7XFC - chains C and J of the 10 polymer chains in the assembly; structure by electron microscopy, 2.90 A resolution.

Chain C:
Name: Histone H2A type 1
From: Xenopus laevis
UniProt: P06897 (H2A1_XENLA); residues 0-129 here correspond to UniProt positions 1-130 (UniProt number = residue number + 1)
Chain sequence (130 residues; row label = number of the first residue in the row; numbering starts at 0):
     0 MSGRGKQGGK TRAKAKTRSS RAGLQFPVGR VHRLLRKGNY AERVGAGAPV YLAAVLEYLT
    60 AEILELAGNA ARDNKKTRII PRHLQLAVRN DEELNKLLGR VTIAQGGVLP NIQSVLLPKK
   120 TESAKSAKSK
Disordered / not traced: 0-9, 119-129
Sequence notes: conflict Arg99 (Gly100 in P06897)
Curated features (UniProtKB/Swiss-Prot):
  - modified residue: Ser1 (N-acetylserine), Lys5 (N6-(2-hydroxyisobutyryl)lysine), Lys9 (N6-(2-hydroxyisobutyryl)lysine), Lys36 (N6-(2-hydroxyisobutyryl)lysine), Lys74 (N6-(2-hydroxyisobutyryl)lysine), Lys75 (N6-(2-hydroxyisobutyryl)lysine), Lys95 (N6-(2-hydroxyisobutyryl)lysine), Gln104 (N5-methylglutamine), Lys118 (N6-(2-hydroxyisobutyryl)lysine)
  - cross-link (Glycyl lysine isopeptide (Lys-Gly)): Lys13 (interchain with G-Cter in ubiquitin), Lys15 (interchain with G-Cter in ubiquitin), Lys119 (interchain with G-Cter in ubiquitin)

Chain J:
Molecule: 152-nt DNA strand
From: Xenopus laevis
Sequence (152 nucleotides; numbered -74 to 77; the number before each row is that of its first residue; numbers below 1 keep their minus sign (DC-74 is residue -74)):
   -74 CCTGGAGAAT CCCGGTGCCG AGGCCGCTCA ATTGGTCGTA GACAGCTCTA GCACCGCTTA
   -14 AACGCACGTA CGCGCTGTCC CCCGCGTTTT AACCGCCAAG GGGACTACTC CCTAGTCTCC
    46 AGGCACGTGT CAGATATATA CATCCTGTGC AT
Disordered / not traced: -74 to -73, 71-77

Interface between chain C and chain J:
Contacting residue pairs - 15 pairs, chain C then chain J:
  Arg11(C) with DT43(J), base contact; DC44(J), hydrogen bond to the sugar
  Thr16(C) with DG47(J), sugar contact
  Arg29(C) with DG48(J), phosphate contact; DC49(J), salt bridge to the phosphate
  Arg42(C) with DT38(J), sugar contact; DA39(J), phosphate contact
  Val43(C) with DT38(J), sugar contact; DA39(J), hydrogen bond to the phosphate
  Gly44(C) with DT38(J), phosphate contact
  Ala45(C) with DT38(J), phosphate contact
  Lys75(C) with DG58(J), phosphate contact
  Thr76(C) with DA57(J), sugar contact; DG58(J), hydrogen bond to the phosphate
  Arg77(C) with DG58(J), hydrogen bond to the phosphate
Also at the interface, not in a pair above, chain C (13 interface residues in all): His31, Glu41, Lys74
Also at the interface, not in a pair above, chain J (10 interface residues in all): DC45

Overview:
13 residues of chain C and 10 residues of chain J are in contact; the contacts include 4 hydrogen bonds and 1
salt bridge. Polar pairs include Arg11(C)-DC44(J), Val43(C)-DA39(J) and Thr76(C)-DG58(J).
Chain C is Histone H2A type 1 and chain J is a 152-nt DNA strand, both from Xenopus laevis; the structure,
Structure of nucleosome-DI complex (-30I, Apo state), was determined by electron microscopy, deposited
together with 7XFH, 7XFI, 7XFJ, 7XFL, 7XFM and 7XFN.
